PDB entry 8D4R | X-ray diffraction, 3.81 A resolution | chains L and H of the 6 polymer chains in the assembly

[Chain L]
Protein: PGT124 Fab light chain
From: Homo sapiens
Notes: antibody fragment or engineered binder
Amino-acid sequence (210 residues; numbered 5 to 209 plus 7 insertion-coded residues; 2 numbers in that range are skipped by the numbering (no residue carries them; nothing is unmodelled there); the number before each row is that of its first residue; a row labelled like 66A-66C holds insertion residues (66A, then the next letters in order)):
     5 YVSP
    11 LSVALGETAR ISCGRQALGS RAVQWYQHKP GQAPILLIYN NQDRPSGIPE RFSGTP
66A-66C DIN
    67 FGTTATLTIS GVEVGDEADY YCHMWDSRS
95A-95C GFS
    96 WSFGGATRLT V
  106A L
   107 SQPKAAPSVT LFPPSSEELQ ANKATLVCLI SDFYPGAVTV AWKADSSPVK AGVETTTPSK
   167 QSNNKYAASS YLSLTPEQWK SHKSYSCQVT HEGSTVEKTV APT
Cystine bridges: Cys23-Cys88, Cys134-Cys193

[Chain H]
Protein: PGT124 Fab heavy chain
From: Homo sapiens
Notes: antibody fragment or engineered binder
Amino-acid sequence (226 residues; row label = number of the first residue in the row; note: 5 numbers in that range are skipped by the numbering (no residue carries them; nothing is unmodelled there); a row labelled like 82A-82C holds insertion residues (82A, then the next letters in order)):
     2 VQLQESGPGL VRPSETLSVT CIVSGGSISN YYWTWIRQSP GKGLEWIGYI SDRETTTYNP
    62 SLNSRAVISR DTSKNQLSLQ L
82A-82C RSV
    83 TTADTAIYFC ATARRGQR
100A-100P IYGVVSFGEFFYYYYM
   101 DVWGKGTAVT VSSASTKGPS VFPLAP
   132 SGGTAALGCL VKDYFPEPVT VSWNSGALTS GVHTFPAVLQ SSGLYSLSSV VTVPSSSLGT
   192 QTYICNVNHK PSNTKVDKKV EP
Cystine bridges: Cys22-Cys92, Cys140-Cys196

[Interface between chain L and chain H]
Residue-residue contacts - 87 pairs, chain L then chain H:
  Tyr5(L) - Gly42(H)
  Tyr5(L) - Lys43(H)
  Tyr5(L) - Gly44(H)
  Ser30(L) - Tyr100B(H)
  Ser30(L) - Phe100K(H)
  Arg31(L) - Arg100(H)  hydrogen bond (backbone-side chain)
  Ala32(L) - Tyr100M(H)  hydrophobic
  Gln34(L) - Tyr100M(H)
  Gln34(L) - Tyr100O(H)
  Tyr36(L) - Tyr100O(H)
  Tyr36(L) - Met100P(H)  hydrogen bond (side chain-backbone)
  Tyr36(L) - Trp103(H)  hydrophobic
  His38(L) - Gln39(H)  hydrogen bond
  Gly41(L) - Lys105(H)  hydrogen bond (backbone-side chain)
  Gln42(L) - Phe91(H)
  Ala43(L) - Gly104(H)
  Pro44(L) - Trp103(H)  hydrogen bond (backbone-side chain)
  Leu46(L) - Tyr100O(H)  hydrophobic
  Leu46(L) - Met100P(H)
  Leu46(L) - Asp101(H)
  Tyr49(L) - Tyr100M(H)
  Tyr49(L) - Tyr100O(H)  hydrophobic
  Asn50(L) - Tyr100M(H)  hydrogen bond
  Asp66A(L) - Arg100(H)  salt bridge
  Tyr87(L) - Gly44(H)
  Tyr87(L) - Leu45(H)  hydrogen bond (side chain-backbone)
  His89(L) - Trp47(H)
  Trp91(L) - Trp47(H)  hydrophobic
  Trp91(L) - Phe100K(H)  hydrophobic
  Trp91(L) - Tyr100L(H)
  Trp91(L) - Tyr100M(H)  hydrophobic
  Trp91(L) - Tyr100N(H)
  Asp92(L) - Phe100K(H)
  Ser93(L) - Tyr100B(H)
  Ser93(L) - Phe100K(H)
  Phe95B(L) - Trp47(H)  hydrophobic
  Phe95B(L) - Tyr50(H)  hydrophobic
  Phe95B(L) - Tyr100N(H)  hydrophobic
  Trp96(L) - Trp47(H)
  Trp96(L) - Gly49(H)
  Trp96(L) - Tyr50(H)  hydrophobic
  Trp96(L) - Thr58(H)
  Trp96(L) - Tyr59(H)
  Trp96(L) - Asn60(H)
  Trp96(L) - Pro61(H)
  Phe98(L) - Ile37(H)  hydrophobic
  Phe98(L) - Leu45(H)
  Phe98(L) - Trp47(H)  hydrophobic
  Phe98(L) - Met100P(H)  hydrophobic
  Thr116(L) - Ala137(H)
  Phe118(L) - Leu124(H)  hydrophobic
  Phe118(L) - Ala125(H)
  Phe118(L) - Ala137(H)
  Phe118(L) - Val181(H)  hydrophobic
  Ser121(L) - Phe122(H)
  Ser121(L) - Pro123(H)  hydrogen bond (side chain-backbone)
  Ser121(L) - Leu124(H)
  Glu123(L) - Pro123(H)
  Glu124(L) - Phe122(H)
  Glu124(L) - Lys143(H)  salt bridge
  Thr131(L) - Leu141(H)
  Thr131(L) - Lys143(H)  hydrogen bond
  Val133(L) - Leu141(H)  hydrophobic
  Val133(L) - Ser179(H)
  Leu135(L) - Phe166(H)  hydrophobic
  Leu135(L) - Ser179(H)
  Leu135(L) - Val181(H)  hydrophobic
  Ile136(L) - Phe166(H)
  Ser137(L) - His164(H)
  Ser137(L) - Phe166(H)
  Glu160(L) - Val169(H)
  Glu160(L) - Leu170(H)
  Glu160(L) - Gln171(H)
  Glu160(L) - Ser172(H)  hydrogen bond (side chain-backbone)
  Thr162(L) - Val169(H)
  Ser165(L) - Pro167(H)
  Lys166(L) - His164(H)
  Lys166(L) - Thr165(H)  hydrogen bond (side chain-backbone)
  Lys166(L) - Pro167(H)
  Ala173(L) - His164(H)
  Ala173(L) - Phe166(H)  hydrophobic
  Ala174(L) - Phe166(H)
  Ser175(L) - Phe166(H)
  Tyr177(L) - Leu141(H)  hydrophobic
  Tyr177(L) - Val169(H)  hydrophobic
  Tyr177(L) - Leu178(H)
  Tyr177(L) - Ser179(H)  hydrogen bond
Other interface residues (no listed pair), chain L (45 interface residues in all): Asn51, Ser95C, Pro119, Thr161
Other interface residues (no listed pair), chain H (49 interface residues in all): Ile48, Leu138, Gly139, Ala168, Ser177

[In short]
The interface between chain L and chain H involves 45 residues on one side and 49 on the other, with 12
hydrogen bonds and 2 salt bridges. Polar contacts include Asp66A(L)-Arg100(H), Glu124(L)-Lys143(H) and
Arg31(L)-Arg100(H).
Chain L is PGT124 Fab light chain and chain H is PGT124 Fab heavy chain, both from Homo sapiens; the
structure, Crystal Structure of Mosaic HIV-1 Envelope (MosM3.2) in Complex with antibodies PGT124 and 35O22 at
3.8 ..., was determined by X-ray diffraction.
